PDB entry 3JBE | electron microscopy, 4.20 A resolution (low resolution: residue-level contacts below are approximate; hydrogen-bond / salt-bridge calls are withheld) | chains 2 and 3 of the 5 polymer chains in the assembly

[Chain 2]
Name: Capsid protein VP2
Source organism: Human poliovirus 1 Mahoney
UniProt: P03300 (POLG_POL1M); residues 1-272 here correspond to UniProt positions 70-341 (UniProt number = residue number + 69)
Amino-acid sequence (272 residues; row label = number of the first residue in the row):
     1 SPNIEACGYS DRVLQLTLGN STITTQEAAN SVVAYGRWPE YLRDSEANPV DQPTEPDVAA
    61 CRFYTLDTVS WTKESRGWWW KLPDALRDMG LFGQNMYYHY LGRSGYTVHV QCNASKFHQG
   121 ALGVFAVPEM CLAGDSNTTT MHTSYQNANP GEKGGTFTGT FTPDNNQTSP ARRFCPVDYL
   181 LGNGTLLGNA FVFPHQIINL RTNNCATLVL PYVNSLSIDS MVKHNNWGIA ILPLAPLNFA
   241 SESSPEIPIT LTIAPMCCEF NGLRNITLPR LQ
Unresolved in the structure: 1-5
Curated features (UniProtKB/Swiss-Prot):
  - site: Q272 (Cleavage)

[Chain 3]
Name: Capsid protein VP3
Source organism: Human poliovirus 1 Mahoney
UniProt: P03300 (POLG_POL1M); residues 1-237 here correspond to UniProt positions 342-578 (UniProt number = residue number + 341)
Amino-acid sequence (237 residues; numbered 1 to 237; the number before each row is that of its first residue):
     1 GLPVMNTPGS NQYLTADNFQ SPCALPEFDV TPPIDIPGEV KNMMELAEID TMIPFDLSAT
    61 KKNTMEMYRV RLSDKPHTDD PILCLSLSPA SDPRLSHTML GEILNYYTHW AGSLKFTFLF
   121 CGSMMATGKL LVSYAPPGAD PPKKRKEAML GTHVIWDIGL QSSCTMVVPW ISNTTYRQTI
   181 DDSFTEGGYI SVFYQTRIVV PLSTPREMDI LGFVSACNDF SVRLLRDTTH IEQKALA
Unresolved in the structure: 236-237
Sequence notes: conflict S123 (Phe464 in P03300)

[How chain 2 and chain 3 interact]
Residue-residue contacts (65):
  R12(2) - L160(3)
  Y35(2) - G38(3)
  R37(2) - D35(3)
  R37(2) - P37(3)
  R43(2) - D35(3)
  E46(2) - I34(3)
  E46(2) - D35(3)
  R76(2) - M65(3)
  K116(2) - S123(3)
  K116(2) - M124(3)
  K116(2) - M125(3)
  F117(2) - M125(3)
  F117(2) - S203(3)
  F117(2) - T204(3)
  H118(2) - S123(3)
  Q119(2) - C121(3)
  Q119(2) - G122(3)
  Q119(2) - S123(3)
  Q119(2) - P205(3)
  Q119(2) - E207(3)
  Q119(2) - M208(3)
  G120(2) - C121(3)
  D178(2) - M65(3)
  Y179(2) - N63(3)
  Y179(2) - M67(3)
  L186(2) - Y68(3)
  L186(2) - H97(3)
  L187(2) - M65(3)
  L187(2) - Y68(3)
  G188(2) - T51(3)
  G188(2) - M52(3)
  G188(2) - Y68(3)
  N189(2) - H97(3)
  N189(2) - T98(3)
  N189(2) - M99(3)
  F191(2) - I49(3)
  F191(2) - D50(3)
  F191(2) - M52(3)
  F191(2) - F213(3)
  V192(2) - I49(3)
  V192(2) - M99(3)
  I197(2) - L119(3)
  N199(2) - L119(3)
  N199(2) - F120(3)
  N199(2) - C121(3)
  R201(2) - F120(3)
  R201(2) - G122(3)
  R201(2) - S123(3)
  R201(2) - M124(3)
  R201(2) - I158(3)
  R201(2) - G159(3)
  R201(2) - S162(3)
  T202(2) - S162(3)
  Y212(2) - P37(3)
  V213(2) - P37(3)
  L216(2) - I34(3)
  P233(2) - M65(3)
  P233(2) - R69(3)
  L234(2) - M52(3)
  L234(2) - R69(3)
  L234(2) - L211(3)
  P236(2) - R69(3)
  A240(2) - S203(3)
  A240(2) - T204(3)
  A240(2) - P205(3)
Other interface residues (no listed pair), chain 2 (37 interface residues in all): A121, P211, N214, S215, S217, A235, N238
Other interface residues (no listed pair), chain 3 (39 interface residues in all): I36, T64, E102, A126, L202

[Summary]
37 residues of chain 2 and 39 residues of chain 3 are in contact.
Chain 2 is Capsid protein VP2 and chain 3 is Capsid protein VP3, both from Human poliovirus 1 Mahoney; the
structure, Complex of poliovirus with VHH PVSS8A, was determined by electron microscopy together with 3JBC,
3JBD, 3JBF and 3JBG from the same study.
